7FER - chains A and O of the 28 polymer chains in the assembly; structure by electron microscopy, 3.40 A resolution.

# Chain A
Protein: ATP-dependent Clp protease proteolytic subunit
Organism: Bacillus subtilis
Notes: EC 3.4.21.92
UniProt: P80244 (CLPP_BACSU); residues 1-196 here correspond to UniProt positions 2-197 (UniProt number = residue number + 1)
Amino-acid sequence (202 residues; row label = number of the first residue in the row):
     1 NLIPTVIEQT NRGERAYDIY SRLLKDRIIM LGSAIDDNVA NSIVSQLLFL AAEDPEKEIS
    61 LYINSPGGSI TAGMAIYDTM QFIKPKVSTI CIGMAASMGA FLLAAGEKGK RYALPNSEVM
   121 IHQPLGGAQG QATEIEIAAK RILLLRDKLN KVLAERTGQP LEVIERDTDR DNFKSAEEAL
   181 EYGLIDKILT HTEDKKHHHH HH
Not modelled in the structure: 1-16, 131-135, 190-202
Sequence notes: expression tag (197-202)
Curated features (UniProtKB/Swiss-Prot):
  - active site: Ser-97 (Nucleophile), His-122
From the paper describing this entry:
  - conformationally variable residues: His-122

# Chain O
Protein: ADEP1
Amino-acid sequence (7 residues; row label = number of the first residue in the row):
     1 XFSPAAX
Modified / non-standard residues: OTT ((2E,4E,6E)-octa-2,4,6-trienoic acid) at position 1; Ala-5 (N-methyl-L-alanine; MAA); MP8 ((4R)-4-methyl-L-proline) at position 7
Covalently attached groups: covalent link Ser-3/MP8_7

# Interface between chain A and chain O
Pairs across the interface (9):
  Arg-22(A) with OTT_1(O)
  Leu-23(A) with OTT_1(O)
  Asp-26(A) with OTT_1(O)
  Ile-28(A) with OTT_1(O)
  Tyr-62(A) with OTT_1(O); Phe-2(O), hydrogen bond (side chain-backbone); Ala-6(O)
  Ile-92(A) with Phe-2(O), hydrophobic
  Tyr-112(A) with Ala-6(O), hydrophobic
Other interface residues (no listed pair), chain A (12 interface residues in all): Lys-25, Ile-90, Lys-110, Leu-114, Leu-189
Other interface residues (no listed pair), chain O (5 interface residues in all): Ala-5, MP8_7

# In short
12 residues of chain A face 5 of chain O across their interface, with 1 hydrogen bond. The hydrogen-bonded
pair is Tyr-62(A)/Phe-2(O). UniProt lists active-site residues Ser-97(A) and His-122(A) on chain A. From the
paper: conformational variability at His-122(A).
Chain A is ATP-dependent Clp protease proteolytic subunit (Bacillus subtilis) and chain O is ADEP1; the
structure, Cryo-EM structure of BsClpP-ADEP1 complex at pH 4.2, was determined by electron microscopy (same
publication as 7FEP, 7FEQ, 7FES, 7P80 and 7P81).
